PDB entry 6D84 | electron microscopy, 6.72 A resolution (low resolution: residue-level contacts below are approximate; hydrogen-bond / salt-bridge calls are withheld) | chains G and S of the 16 polymer chains in the assembly

# Chain G
Name: AP-1 complex subunit gamma-1
From: Mus musculus
UniProt: P22892 (AP1G1_MOUSE); numbering as in UniProt (aligned over 1-595)
Sequence (601 residues; each row starts with the number of its first residue):
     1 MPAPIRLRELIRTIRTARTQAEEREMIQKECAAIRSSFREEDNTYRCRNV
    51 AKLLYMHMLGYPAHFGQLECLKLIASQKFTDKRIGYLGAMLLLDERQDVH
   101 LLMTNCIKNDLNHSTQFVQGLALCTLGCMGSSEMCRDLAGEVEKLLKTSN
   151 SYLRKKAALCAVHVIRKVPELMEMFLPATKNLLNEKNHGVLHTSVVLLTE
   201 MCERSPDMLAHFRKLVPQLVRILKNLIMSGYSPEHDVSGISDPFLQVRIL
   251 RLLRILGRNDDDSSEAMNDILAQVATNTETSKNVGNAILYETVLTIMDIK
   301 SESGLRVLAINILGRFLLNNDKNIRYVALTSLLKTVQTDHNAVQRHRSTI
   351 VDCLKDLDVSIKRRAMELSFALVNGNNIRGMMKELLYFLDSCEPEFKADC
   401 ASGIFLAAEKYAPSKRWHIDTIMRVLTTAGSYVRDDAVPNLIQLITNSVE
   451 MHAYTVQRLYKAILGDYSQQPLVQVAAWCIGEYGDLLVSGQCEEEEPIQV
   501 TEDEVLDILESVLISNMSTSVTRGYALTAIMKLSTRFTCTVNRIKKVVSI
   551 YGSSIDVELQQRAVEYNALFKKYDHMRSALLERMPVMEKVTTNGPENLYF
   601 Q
Unresolved in the structure: 1-3, 589-601
Sequence notes: expression tag (596-601)

# Chain S
Name: AP-1 complex subunit sigma-3
From: Homo sapiens
UniProt: Q96PC3 (AP1S3_HUMAN); numbering as in UniProt (aligned over 1-154)
Sequence (154 residues; each row starts with the number of its first residue):
     1 MIHFILLFSRQGKLRLQKWYITLPDKERKKITREIVQIILSRGHRTSSFV
    51 DWKELKLVYKRYASLYFCCAIENQDNELLTLEIVHRYVELLDKYFGNVCE
   101 LDIIFNFEKAYFILDEFIIGGEIQETSKKIAVKAIEDSDMLQEVSTVCQT
   151 MGER
Unresolved in the structure: 143-154
Sequence notes: conflict Cys-148 (Ser in Q96PC3)
UniProt features mapped onto this chain:
  - natural variant: Phe-4 (F4C: Risk factor for PSORS15), Arg-33 (R33W: Risk factor for PSORS15)

# Interface between chain G and chain S
Contacting residue pairs (115; chain G residue first):
  Leu-7(G) with Phe-107(S); Glu-108(S)
  Arg-8(G) with Phe-105(S); Asn-106(S); Glu-108(S)
  Ile-11(G) with Ile-104(S); Phe-105(S); Phe-107(S)
  Arg-15(G) with Leu-101(S); Ile-104(S); Phe-105(S)
  Tyr-55(G) with Phe-107(S)
  His-57(G) with Gln-17(S); Asp-25(S); Arg-28(S)
  Met-58(G) with Leu-14(S); Arg-15(S); Tyr-111(S)
  Leu-59(G) with Leu-14(S); Lys-29(S)
  Gly-60(G) with Lys-29(S)
  Phe-79(G) with Ser-138(S); Leu-141(S); Gln-142(S)
  Thr-80(G) with Gln-142(S)
  Arg-83(G) with Phe-112(S); Ser-138(S)
  Ile-84(G) with Glu-108(S); Phe-112(S)
  Leu-87(G) with Tyr-111(S); Phe-112(S)
  Met-90(G) with Lys-18(S); Asp-115(S)
  Leu-91(G) with Arg-28(S)
  Asp-94(G) with Thr-22(S); Arg-28(S)
  Glu-95(G) with Thr-22(S)
  Arg-96(G) with Thr-22(S); Pro-24(S)
  Thr-115(G) with Leu-141(S)
  Phe-117(G) with Ala-134(S); Asp-137(S); Ser-138(S)
  Cys-124(G) with Asp-115(S); Ile-119(S)
  Gly-127(G) with Ile-119(S); Gly-120(S)
  Cys-128(G) with Ile-119(S); Gly-120(S)
  Tyr-152(G) with Glu-116(S); Ala-134(S)
  Lys-155(G) with Gln-124(S); Glu-125(S)
  Lys-156(G) with Glu-116(S); Gln-124(S)
  Leu-159(G) with Ile-119(S); Glu-122(S); Ile-123(S); Gln-124(S)
  Cys-160(G) with Ile-119(S)
  Arg-166(G) with Gly-120(S); Glu-122(S)
  Asn-187(G) with Glu-125(S)
  His-188(G) with Thr-126(S)
  Gly-189(G) with Gln-124(S); Thr-126(S)
  His-192(G) with Ile-123(S); Thr-126(S)
  Thr-193(G) with Ile-123(S); Gln-124(S)
  Val-196(G) with Glu-122(S)
  Glu-203(G) with Gln-74(S)
  Glu-234(G) with Ser-127(S)
  His-235(G) with Arg-86(S); Thr-126(S); Ser-127(S)
  Asp-236(G) with Arg-86(S)
  Val-237(G) with Glu-82(S); Arg-86(S)
  Asp-242(G) with Thr-126(S)
  Pro-243(G) with Glu-82(S)
  Phe-244(G) with Leu-79(S); Glu-82(S); Ile-83(S); Arg-86(S); Thr-126(S)
  Val-247(G) with Leu-79(S)
  Arg-251(G) with Asp-75(S); Asn-76(S)
  Arg-254(G) with Gln-74(S)
  Asn-283(G) with Leu-78(S); Leu-81(S)
  Val-284(G) with Glu-82(S)
  Ala-287(G) with Asn-76(S); Leu-78(S)
  Tyr-290(G) with Asn-76(S)
  Glu-291(G) with Asn-76(S)
  Lys-322(G) with Arg-45(S); Ser-47(S)
  Asn-323(G) with Ser-47(S); Phe-49(S)
  Tyr-326(G) with Phe-49(S); Lys-56(S)
  Val-327(G) with Leu-78(S)
  Thr-330(G) with Lys-56(S)
  Asp-358(G) with Arg-42(S); Thr-46(S); Ser-47(S)
  Val-359(G) with Arg-42(S)
  Ser-360(G) with Phe-49(S); Val-50(S); Asp-51(S)
  Arg-363(G) with Asp-51(S)
  Arg-364(G) with Asp-51(S); Lys-56(S)
Interface residues without a listed pair, chain G (70 interface residues in all): Ala-51, Leu-123, Val-162, Arg-248, Asn-286, Ile-324, Leu-357, Ile-361
Interface residues without a listed pair, chain S (59 interface residues in all): Met-1, Tyr-20, Leu-23, Glu-72, Glu-77, His-85, Glu-89, Lys-128, Lys-129, Ile-130

# Summary
70 residues of chain G face 59 of chain S across their interface.
Here chain G is AP-1 complex subunit gamma-1 (Mus musculus) and chain S is AP-1 complex subunit sigma-3 (Homo
sapiens). Entry 6D84 (Structure of the cargo bound AP-1:Arf1:tetherin-Nef (L164A, L165A) dileucine mutant
dimer) was determined by electron microscopy together with 6CM9, 6D83, 6DFF and 6CRI from the same study.
